PDB entry 7RIW | X-ray diffraction, 3.20 A resolution | chains C and K of the 13 polymer chains in the assembly

Chain C:
Protein: DNA-directed RNA polymerase II subunit RPB3
From: Saccharomyces cerevisiae (strain ATCC 204508 / S288c)
UniProtKB: P16370 (RPB3_YEAST); residues 1-318 here = UniProt positions 1-318
Sequence (318 residues; numbered 1 to 318; the number before each row is that of its first residue):
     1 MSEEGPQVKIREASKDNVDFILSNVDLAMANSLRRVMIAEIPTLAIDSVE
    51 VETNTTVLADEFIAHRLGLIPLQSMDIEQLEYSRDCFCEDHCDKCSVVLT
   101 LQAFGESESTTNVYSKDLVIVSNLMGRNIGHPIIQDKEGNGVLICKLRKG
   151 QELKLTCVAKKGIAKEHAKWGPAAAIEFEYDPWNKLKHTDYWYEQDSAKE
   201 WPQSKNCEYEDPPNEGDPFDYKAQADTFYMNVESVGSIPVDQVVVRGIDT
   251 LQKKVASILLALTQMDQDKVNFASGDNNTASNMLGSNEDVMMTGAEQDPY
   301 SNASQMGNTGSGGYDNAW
Unresolved in the structure: 1, 269-318
Ion coordination: Zn2+: Cys86, Cys88, Cys92, Cys95
Swiss-Prot annotation at these positions:
  - binding site (Zn(2+)): Cys86, Cys88, Cys92, Cys95
  - modified residue: Ser2 (N-acetylserine)
  - natural variant: Ala30 (A30D: In mutant RPB3-1)
  - mutagenesis: Lys9 (K9E: Transcript termination readthrough)

Chain K:
Protein: DNA-directed RNA polymerase II subunit RPB11
From: Saccharomyces cerevisiae (strain ATCC 204508 / S288c)
UniProtKB: P38902 (RPB11_YEAST); numbering as in UniProt (aligned over 1-120)
Sequence (120 residues; numbered 1 to 120; the number before each row is that of its first residue):
     1 MNAPDRFELFLLGEGESKLKIDPDTKAPNAVVITFEKEDHTLGNLIRAEL
    51 LNDRKVLFAAYKVEHPFFARFKLRIQTTEGYDPKDALKNACNSIINKLGA
   101 LKTNFETEWNLQTLAADDAF
Unresolved in the structure: 115-120
Swiss-Prot annotation at these positions:
  - mutagenesis: Glu108 (E108G/V: Transcript termination readthrough; E108K: Transcript termination readthrough. Lethal), Leu111 (L111P: Transcript termination readthrough), Leu114 (L114P: Transcript termination readthrough)

Chain C / chain K interface:
Pairs across the interface - 65 pairs, chain C then chain K:
  Ser2(C) - Asn104(K)  hydrogen bond
  Glu3(C) - Thr103(K)
  Glu3(C) - Asn104(K)  hydrogen bond (backbone-side chain)
  Glu4(C) - Ala100(K)
  Pro6(C) - Lys97(K)
  Pro6(C) - Asn104(K)  hydrogen bond (backbone-side chain)
  Val8(C) - Leu101(K)  hydrophobic
  Val8(C) - Phe105(K)  hydrophobic
  Val8(C) - Glu108(K)
  Ile10(C) - Phe105(K)  hydrophobic
  Ile10(C) - Glu108(K)
  Ile10(C) - Trp109(K)  hydrophobic
  Ile10(C) - Gln112(K)
  Ala13(C) - Leu114(K)
  Ser14(C) - Leu114(K)
  Val18(C) - Trp109(K)
  Ala28(C) - Asn44(K)
  Ala28(C) - Leu45(K)
  Ala28(C) - Ala48(K)  hydrophobic
  Met29(C) - Leu45(K)
  Met29(C) - Lys97(K)
  Ser32(C) - Thr41(K)  hydrogen bond (side chain-backbone)
  Ser32(C) - Leu45(K)
  Arg35(C) - Asp39(K)  salt bridge
  Arg35(C) - His40(K)
  Arg35(C) - Thr41(K)  hydrogen bond
  Val36(C) - Thr41(K)
  Arg84(C) - Leu11(K)
  Ile163(C) - Phe10(K)  hydrophobic
  Ala164(C) - Arg6(K)
  Lys165(C) - Arg6(K)  hydrogen bond (backbone-side chain)
  Lys165(C) - Leu9(K)  hydrogen bond (side chain-backbone)
  Lys165(C) - Phe10(K)
  Glu166(C) - Arg6(K)
  Glu166(C) - Phe7(K)
  Glu166(C) - Phe10(K)
  His167(C) - Arg6(K)
  Asp241(C) - Trp109(K)
  Val244(C) - Phe105(K)  hydrophobic
  Val245(C) - Phe105(K)  hydrophobic
  Ile248(C) - Leu98(K)
  Ile248(C) - Leu101(K)  hydrophobic
  Ile248(C) - Lys102(K)
  Asp249(C) - Lys102(K)  salt bridge
  Leu251(C) - Leu45(K)  hydrophobic
  Leu251(C) - Leu98(K)  hydrophobic
  Gln252(C) - Leu98(K)  hydrogen bond (side chain-backbone)
  Gln252(C) - Gly99(K)
  Gln252(C) - Lys102(K)  hydrogen bond
  Lys254(C) - Glu38(K)  salt bridge
  Lys254(C) - Leu42(K)
  Val255(C) - Cys91(K)  hydrophobic
  Val255(C) - Ile94(K)  hydrophobic
  Val255(C) - Ile95(K)  hydrophobic
  Ile258(C) - Lys18(K)
  Ile258(C) - Phe35(K)  hydrophobic
  Ile258(C) - Leu42(K)  hydrophobic
  Ile258(C) - Cys91(K)  hydrophobic
  Leu259(C) - Lys88(K)
  Leu259(C) - Cys91(K)  hydrophobic
  Leu259(C) - Asn92(K)
  Leu262(C) - Leu19(K)  hydrophobic
  Leu262(C) - Leu87(K)  hydrophobic
  Leu262(C) - Lys88(K)
  Met265(C) - Leu19(K)
Interface residues without a listed pair, chain C (46 interface residues in all): Gln7, Lys9, Arg11, Leu22, Asp26, Asn31, Leu33, Glu40, Ala168, Ala256, Ala261, Thr263, Asp266
Interface residues without a listed pair, chain K (40 interface residues in all): Ile21, Glu49, Lys84, Glu106, Thr113

Summary:
46 residues of chain C face 40 of chain K across their interface; the contacts include 9 hydrogen bonds and 3
salt bridges. Polar contacts include Arg35(C)-Asp39(K), Asp249(C)-Lys102(K) and Lys254(C)-Glu38(K).
Here chain C is DNA-directed RNA polymerase II subunit RPB3 and chain K is DNA-directed RNA polymerase II
subunit RPB11, both from Saccharomyces cerevisiae (strain ATCC 204508 / S288c). Entry 7RIW (RNA polymerase II
elongation complex scaffold 2, without polyamide) was determined by X-ray diffraction, deposited together with
7RIM, 7RIP, 7RIQ, 7RIX and 7RIY.
